Entry 6PK3 (X-ray diffraction, 2.18 A resolution); this record covers chains A and B.

== Chain A (and B) ==
Protein: Serine--glyoxylate aminotransferase
Source organism: Arabidopsis thaliana
Notes: EC 2.6.1.45, 2.6.1.44, 2.6.1.-, 2.6.1.51; chain B of this document is another copy of the same molecule, construct and numbering; everything in this record applies to it too
Reference sequence: Q56YA5 (SGAT_ARATH); residues 1-401 here = UniProt positions 1-401
Amino-acid sequence (401 residues; numbered 1 to 401; the number before each row is that of its first residue):
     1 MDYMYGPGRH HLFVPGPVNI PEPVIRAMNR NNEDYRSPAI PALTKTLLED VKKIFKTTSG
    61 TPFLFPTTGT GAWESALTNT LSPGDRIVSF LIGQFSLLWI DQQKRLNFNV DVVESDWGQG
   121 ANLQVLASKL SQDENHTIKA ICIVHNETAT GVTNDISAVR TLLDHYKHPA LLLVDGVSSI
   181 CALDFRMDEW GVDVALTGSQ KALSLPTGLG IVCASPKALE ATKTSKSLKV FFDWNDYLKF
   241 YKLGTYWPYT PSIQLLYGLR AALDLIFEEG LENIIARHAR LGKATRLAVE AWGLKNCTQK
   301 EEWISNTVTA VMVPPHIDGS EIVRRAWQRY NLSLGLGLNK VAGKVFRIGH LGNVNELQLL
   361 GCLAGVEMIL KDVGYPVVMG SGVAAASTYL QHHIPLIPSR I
Disordered / not traced: 1-2 (chain B: 1)
Ligand contacts: pyridoxal phosphate (PLP): Thr68, Gly69, Thr70, Trp73, Phe95, Val144, Asn146, Thr148, Asp175, Val177, Ser178, Gln200, Lys201, Tyr249, Thr250
Swiss-Prot annotation at these positions:
  - motif: Ser399 to Ile401 (Microbody targeting signal)
  - binding site (pyridoxal 5'-phosphate): Thr68 to Thr70, Thr148, Gln200, Lys201
  - binding site (3-hydroxypyruvate): Lys201, Arg347
  - modified residue: Met1 (N-acetylmethionine), Lys201 (N6-(pyridoxal phosphate)lysine), Ser204 (Phosphoserine)
Reported in the primary citation:
  - binding site for formate: Arg347
  - binding site for chloride ion: Arg347
  - specificity-determining residues: Tyr35, Arg36 (proposed by the authors, not directly observed)
  - mutagenesis - P251L: abolished catalytic activity (citing earlier work)
  - mutagenesis - P251L: decreased growth in response to normal atmospheric conditions (citing earlier work)

== How chain A and chain B interact ==
Pairs across the interface (104; chain A residue first):
  Met4(A) - Ser399(B)  hydrogen bond (backbone-side chain)
  Met4(A) - Arg400(B)  hydrogen bond (backbone-side chain)
  Tyr5(A) - Leu265(B)  hydrophobic
  Tyr5(A) - Asn353(B)  hydrogen bond
  Tyr5(A) - Ile397(B)
  Tyr5(A) - Ser399(B)  hydrogen bond (backbone-side chain)
  Gly6(A) - Arg400(B)
  Pro7(A) - Glu269(B)
  Pro7(A) - Arg277(B)
  Pro7(A) - Asn355(B)  hydrogen bond (backbone-side chain)
  Gly8(A) - Asn353(B)  hydrogen bond (backbone-side chain)
  Gly8(A) - Val354(B)
  Gly8(A) - Asn355(B)
  Gly8(A) - Gln358(B)
  Arg9(A) - Arg9(B)
  Arg9(A) - Asn19(B)
  Arg9(A) - Ile20(B)  hydrogen bond (side chain-backbone)
  Arg9(A) - Glu22(B)  salt bridge
  Arg9(A) - Asn355(B)  hydrogen bond (backbone-side chain)
  Arg9(A) - Gln358(B)  hydrogen bond (backbone-side chain)
  His10(A) - Arg9(B)  hydrogen bond (backbone-side chain)
  His11(A) - Asn355(B)  hydrogen bond
  His11(A) - Leu357(B)
  His11(A) - Gln358(B)
  Asn19(A) - Arg9(B)
  Pro21(A) - Tyr5(B)
  Glu22(A) - Arg9(B)
  Pro23(A) - Tyr5(B)  hydrophobic
  Asn29(A) - Asn29(B)  hydrogen bond
  Leu265(A) - Tyr5(B)  hydrophobic
  Glu268(A) - Tyr5(B)
  Glu269(A) - Pro7(B)
  Arg277(A) - Pro7(B)
  Trp327(A) - Ile397(B)
  Trp327(A) - Arg400(B)  hydrogen bond (backbone-side chain)
  Gln328(A) - Leu396(B)
  Gln328(A) - Ile397(B)  hydrogen bond (backbone-backbone)
  Gln328(A) - Arg400(B)  hydrogen bond (side chain-backbone)
  Gln328(A) - Ile401(B)
  Arg329(A) - Gln391(B)  hydrogen bond (side chain-backbone)
  Arg329(A) - His392(B)
  Arg329(A) - Ile394(B)  hydrogen bond (side chain-backbone)
  Arg329(A) - Pro395(B)
  Arg329(A) - Leu396(B)
  Tyr330(A) - Leu357(B)
  Tyr330(A) - Ile394(B)  hydrophobic
  Asn331(A) - Asn355(B)
  Asn331(A) - Ile397(B)
  Asn331(A) - Arg400(B)  hydrogen bond
  Asn353(A) - Tyr5(B)  hydrogen bond
  Asn353(A) - Gly8(B)  hydrogen bond (side chain-backbone)
  Val354(A) - Gly8(B)
  Asn355(A) - Pro7(B)  hydrogen bond (side chain-backbone)
  Asn355(A) - Gly8(B)
  Asn355(A) - Arg9(B)  hydrogen bond (side chain-backbone)
  Asn355(A) - His11(B)  hydrogen bond
  Leu357(A) - His11(B)
  Leu357(A) - Tyr330(B)
  Leu357(A) - Gly361(B)
  Leu357(A) - Gly365(B)
  Leu357(A) - Met368(B)  hydrophobic
  Gln358(A) - Gly8(B)
  Gln358(A) - Arg9(B)  hydrogen bond (side chain-backbone)
  Gln358(A) - His11(B)
  Leu360(A) - Ala364(B)  hydrophobic
  Leu360(A) - Met368(B)  hydrophobic
  Gly361(A) - Leu357(B)
  Gly361(A) - Gly361(B)
  Gly365(A) - Leu357(B)
  Met368(A) - Leu357(B)  hydrophobic
  Met368(A) - Leu360(B)  hydrophobic
  Met368(A) - Ser387(B)
  Met368(A) - Gln391(B)
  Lys371(A) - Gln391(B)
  Asp372(A) - Gln391(B)  hydrogen bond
  Met379(A) - Ala384(B)
  Met379(A) - Ser387(B)  hydrogen bond
  Met379(A) - Thr388(B)
  Ala384(A) - Met379(B)
  Ala384(A) - Gly380(B)
  Ser387(A) - Met368(B)
  Ser387(A) - Met379(B)
  Thr388(A) - Met379(B)
  Gln391(A) - Arg329(B)  hydrogen bond (backbone-side chain)
  Gln391(A) - Met368(B)
  Gln391(A) - Lys371(B)
  Gln391(A) - Asp372(B)  hydrogen bond
  His392(A) - Arg329(B)
  His393(A) - Arg329(B)
  Ile394(A) - Arg329(B)  hydrogen bond (backbone-side chain)
  Ile394(A) - Tyr330(B)  hydrophobic
  Leu396(A) - Gln328(B)
  Leu396(A) - Arg329(B)
  Ile397(A) - Tyr5(B)
  Ile397(A) - Trp327(B)
  Ile397(A) - Gln328(B)  hydrogen bond (backbone-backbone)
  Ile397(A) - Asn331(B)
  Ser399(A) - Met4(B)  hydrogen bond (side chain-backbone)
  Ser399(A) - Tyr5(B)  hydrogen bond (side chain-backbone)
  Arg400(A) - Met4(B)  hydrogen bond (side chain-backbone)
  Arg400(A) - Gly6(B)
  Arg400(A) - Trp327(B)  hydrogen bond (side chain-backbone)
  Arg400(A) - Gln328(B)
  Arg400(A) - Asn331(B)  hydrogen bond
Also at the interface, not in a pair above, chain A (52 interface residues in all): Arg26, Leu332, Ala364, Gly380, Val383, Leu390, Pro395
Also at the interface, not in a pair above, chain B (53 interface residues in all): Asp2, Glu268, Arg325, Leu332, Cys362, Val383, Leu390, His393

== Summary ==
The interface between chain A and chain B involves 52 residues on one side and 53 on the other; the contacts
include 35 hydrogen bonds and 1 salt bridge. Polar contacts include Arg9(A)-Glu22(B), Met4(A)-Ser399(B) and
Met4(A)-Arg400(B). The paper reports a binding site for formate at Arg347(A); P251L of chain A abolishes
catalytic activity.
Both chains are Serine--glyoxylate aminotransferase (Arabidopsis thaliana). Entry 6PK3 (Alanine-glyoxylate
aminotransferase 1 (AGT1) from Arabidopsis thaliana) was determined by X-ray diffraction (same publication as
6PK1).
